PDB entry 4KN4 | X-ray diffraction, 3.96 A resolution | chains C and E of the 6 polymer chains in the assembly

# Chain C
Protein: DNA-directed RNA polymerase subunit beta
Organism: Escherichia coli
Notes: EC 2.7.7.6
UniProtKB: P0A8V2 (RPOB_ECOLI); residue numbers follow UniProt; this construct covers 1-1342
Chain sequence (1342 residues; numbered 1 to 1342; the number before each row is that of its first residue):
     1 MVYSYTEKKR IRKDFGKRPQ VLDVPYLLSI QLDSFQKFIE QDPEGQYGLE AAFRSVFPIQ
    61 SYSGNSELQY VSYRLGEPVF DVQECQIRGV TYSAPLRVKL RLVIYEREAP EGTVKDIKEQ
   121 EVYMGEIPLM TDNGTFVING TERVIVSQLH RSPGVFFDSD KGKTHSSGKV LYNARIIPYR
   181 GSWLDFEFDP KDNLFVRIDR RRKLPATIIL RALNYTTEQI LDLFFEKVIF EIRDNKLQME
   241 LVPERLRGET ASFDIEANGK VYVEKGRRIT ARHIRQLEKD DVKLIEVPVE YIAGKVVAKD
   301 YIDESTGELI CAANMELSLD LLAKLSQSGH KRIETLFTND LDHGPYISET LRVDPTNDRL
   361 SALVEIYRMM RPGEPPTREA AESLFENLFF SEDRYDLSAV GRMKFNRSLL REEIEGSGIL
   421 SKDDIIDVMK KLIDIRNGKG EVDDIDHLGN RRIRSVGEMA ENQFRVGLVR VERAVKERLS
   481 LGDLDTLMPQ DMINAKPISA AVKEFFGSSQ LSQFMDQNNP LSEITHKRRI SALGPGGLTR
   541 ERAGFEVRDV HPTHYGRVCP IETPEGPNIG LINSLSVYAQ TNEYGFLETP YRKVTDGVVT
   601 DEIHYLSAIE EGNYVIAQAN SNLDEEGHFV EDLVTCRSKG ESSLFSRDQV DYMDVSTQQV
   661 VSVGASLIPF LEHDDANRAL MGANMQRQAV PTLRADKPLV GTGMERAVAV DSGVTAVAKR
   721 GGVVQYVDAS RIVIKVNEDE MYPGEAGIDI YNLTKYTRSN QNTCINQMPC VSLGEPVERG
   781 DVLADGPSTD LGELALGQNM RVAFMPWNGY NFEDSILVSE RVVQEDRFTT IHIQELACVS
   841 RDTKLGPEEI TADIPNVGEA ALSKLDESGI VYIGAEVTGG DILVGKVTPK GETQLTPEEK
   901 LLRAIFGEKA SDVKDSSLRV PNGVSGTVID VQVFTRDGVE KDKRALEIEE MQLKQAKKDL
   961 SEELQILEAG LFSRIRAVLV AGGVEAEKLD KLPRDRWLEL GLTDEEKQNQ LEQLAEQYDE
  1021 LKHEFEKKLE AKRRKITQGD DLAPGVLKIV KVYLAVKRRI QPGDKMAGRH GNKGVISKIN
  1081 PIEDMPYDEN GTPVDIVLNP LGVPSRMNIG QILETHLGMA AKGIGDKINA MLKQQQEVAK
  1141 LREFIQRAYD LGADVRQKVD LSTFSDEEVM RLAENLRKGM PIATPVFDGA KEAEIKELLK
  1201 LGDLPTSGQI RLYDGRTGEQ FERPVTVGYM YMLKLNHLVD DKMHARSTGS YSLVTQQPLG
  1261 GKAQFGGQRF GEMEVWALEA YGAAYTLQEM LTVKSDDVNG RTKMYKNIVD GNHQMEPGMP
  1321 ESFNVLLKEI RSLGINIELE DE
Not modelled in the structure: 1-7
Ligand contacts: Benzoxazinorifamycin-2b (1RL): R143, S509, Q510, L511, S512, Q513, F514, D516, H526, R529, S531, L533, G534, R540, P564, N568, I572, R687
Curated features (UniProtKB/Swiss-Prot):
  - modified residue (N6-acetyllysine): K1022, K1200
  - mutagenesis: I561 (I561S: Resistant to antibiotics salinamide A and B), I569 (I569S: Resistant to antibiotics salinamide A and B), A665 (A665E: Resistant to antibiotics salinamide A and B), D675 (D675A/G: Resistant to antibiotics salinamide A and B), N677 (N677H/K: Resistant to antibiotics salinamide A and B), L680 (L680M: Resistant to antibiotics salinamide A and B), E813 (E813K: Disrupts the enzyme's active center)

# Chain E
Protein: DNA-directed RNA polymerase subunit omega
Organism: Escherichia coli
Notes: EC 2.7.7.6
UniProtKB: P0A800 (RPOZ_ECOLI); numbering as in UniProt (aligned over 1-91)
Chain sequence (91 residues; numbered 1 to 91; the number before each row is that of its first residue):
     1 MARVTVQDAV EKIGNRFDLV LVAARRARQM QVGGKDPLVP EENDKTTVIA LREIEEGLIN
    61 NQILDVRERQ EQQEQEAAEL QAVTAIAEGR R
Not modelled in the structure: 1

# Chain C / chain E interface
Residue-residue contacts - 6 pairs, chain C then chain E:
  Y1281(C) - F17(E)
  G1311(C) - Q31(E)  hydrogen bond (backbone-side chain)
  N1312(C) - Q31(E)
  N1312(C) - V32(E)
  H1313(C) - Q31(E)  hydrogen bond
  Q1314(C) - R28(E)
Other interface residues (no listed pair), chain C (7 interface residues in all): G1282, Y1285
Other interface residues (no listed pair), chain E (5 interface residues in all): L21

# Overview
The interface between chain C and chain E involves 7 residues on one side and 5 on the other; the contacts
include 2 hydrogen bonds. Polar contacts include G1311(C)-Q31(E) and H1313(C)-Q31(E). Bound to chain C:
Benzoxazinorifamycin-2b. From UniProt: 7 mutagenesis sites on chain C.
Here chain C is DNA-directed RNA polymerase subunit beta and chain E is DNA-directed RNA polymerase subunit
omega, both from Escherichia coli. Entry 4KN4 (X-ray crystal structure of the Escherichia coli RNA polymerase
in complex with Benzoxazinorifamycin-2b) was determined by X-ray diffraction (same publication as 4KMU and
4KN7).
